PDB entry 5DS5 | X-ray diffraction, 2.95 A resolution | chains A and G of the 8 polymer chains in the assembly

Chain A:
Molecule: CRISPR-associated endonuclease Cas1
Organism: Escherichia coli (strain K12)
Notes: EC 3.1.-.-
Reference sequence: Q46896 (CAS1_ECOLI); numbering as in UniProt (aligned over 1-305)
Amino-acid sequence (306 residues; each row starts with the number of its first residue; numbering starts at 0):
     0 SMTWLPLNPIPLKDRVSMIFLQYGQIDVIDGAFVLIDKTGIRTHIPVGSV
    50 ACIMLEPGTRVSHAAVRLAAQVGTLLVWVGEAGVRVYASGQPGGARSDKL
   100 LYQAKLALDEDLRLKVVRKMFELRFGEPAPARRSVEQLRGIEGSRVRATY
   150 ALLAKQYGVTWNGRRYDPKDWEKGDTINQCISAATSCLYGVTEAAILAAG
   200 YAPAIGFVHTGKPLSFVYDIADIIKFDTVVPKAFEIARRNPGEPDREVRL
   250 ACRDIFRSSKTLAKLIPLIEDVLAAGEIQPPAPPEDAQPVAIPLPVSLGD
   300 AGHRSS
Unresolved in the structure: 0-15, 163-173, 277-305
Differences from the reference sequence: expression tag (0)
Curated features (UniProtKB/Swiss-Prot):
  - binding site (Mg(2+)): Glu141, His208, Asp221
  - mutagenesis: Tyr22 (Y22A: Slightly decreased spacer acquisition in vivo; Y22F: Nearly wild-type spacer acquisition in vivo), Arg41 (R41E: Dramatically decreased spacer acquisition in vivo), Arg59 (R59A: Loss of spacer acquisition in vivo, decreased protospacer binding; R59D: Dramatically decreased spacer acquisition in vitro, 250-fold decreased affinity for protospacer DNA), Arg66 (R66D: Dramatically decreased spacer acquisition in vitro, 250-fold decreased affinity for protospacer DNA; R66E: Dramatically decreased spacer acquisition in vivo), Arg84 (R84A: Decreased spacer acquisition in vivo; R84E: Dramatically decreased spacer acquisition in vivo), Glu141 (E141A: No cleavage of any substrates, no restoration of UV or mitomycin C (MMC) resistance. Loss of spacer acquisition in vivo), Tyr149 (Y149A: No effect on in vitro protospacer integration), Tyr165 (Y165A: No effect on in vitro protospacer integration. Alone significantly decreased protospacer acquisition in vivo ...), Trp170 (W170A: Alone significantly decreased protospacer acquisition in vivo. Decreased protospacer binding; in association with A-170), Thr184 (T184A: No cleavage of any substrates), Tyr188 (Y188A: Partial inhibition of cleavage. No effect on in vitro protospacer integration. Significantly decreased protospacer acquisition in vivo), His208 (H208A: No cleavage of any substrates, no restoration of UV or MMC resistance. Loss of spacer acquisition in vivo), 13 further mutagenesis entries in UniProt
What the authors report for this chain:
  - mutagenesis - R59D, R66D: decreased binding to 5 nt overhang protospacer
  - mutagenesis - R59D, R66D: decreased catalytic activity on protospacer substrates
  - mutagenesis - Y22A: decreased catalytic activity on splayed ends

Chain G:
Molecule: 28-nt DNA strand
Sequence (28 nucleotides; each row starts with the number of its first residue):
     1 AAACACCAGAACGAGTAGTAAATTGGGC

Interface between chain A and chain G:
Contacting residue pairs (25; chain A residue first):
  Tyr22(A) - DT23(G)  hydrogen bond to the base
  Pro56(A) - DT23(G)  phosphate contact
  Gly79(A) - DT24(G)  phosphate contact
  Glu80(A) - DT23(G)  sugar contact
  Glu80(A) - DT24(G)  hydrogen bond to the phosphate
  Val83(A) - DT24(G)  phosphate contact
  Arg84(A) - DT24(G)  phosphate contact
  Arg84(A) - DG25(G)  salt bridge to the phosphate
  Tyr86(A) - DT24(G)  hydrogen bond to the phosphate
  Ser181(A) - DG27(G)  sugar contact
  Thr184(A) - DG27(G)  hydrogen bond to the phosphate
  Thr184(A) - DC28(G)  phosphate contact
  Ser185(A) - DG26(G)  hydrogen bond to the phosphate
  Ser185(A) - DG27(G)  hydrogen bond to the phosphate
  Tyr188(A) - DG27(G)  phosphate contact
  Tyr188(A) - DC28(G)  hydrogen bond to the phosphate
  His208(A) - DC28(G)  hydrogen bond to the phosphate
  Lys211(A) - DC28(G)  base contact
  Tyr217(A) - DC28(G)  hydrogen bond to the base
  Lys224(A) - DC28(G)  salt bridge to the phosphate
  Asp244(A) - DG26(G)  hydrogen bond to the base
  Arg245(A) - DA22(G)  sugar contact
  Arg245(A) - DT23(G)  salt bridge to the phosphate
  Arg248(A) - DT23(G)  salt bridge to the phosphate
  Arg248(A) - DT24(G)  hydrogen bond to the base
Also at the interface, not in a pair above, chain A (21 interface residues in all): Gln178, Asp221, Leu249

In short:
21 residues of chain A and 7 residues of chain G are in contact, with 11 hydrogen bonds and 4 salt bridges.
Polar contacts include Tyr22(A)-DT23(G), Tyr217(A)-DC28(G) and Asp244(A)-DG26(G). From the paper: R59D and
R66D of chain A reduce binding to 5 nt overhang protospacer; R59D and R66D of chain A reduce catalytic
activity on protospacer substrates.
Here chain A is CRISPR-associated endonuclease Cas1 (Escherichia coli (strain K12)) and chain G is a 28-nt DNA
strand. Entry 5DS5 (Crystal structure the Escherichia coli Cas1-Cas2 complex bound to protospacer DNA and Mg)
was determined by X-ray diffraction, deposited together with 5DS4 and 5DS6.
